Entry 8B9A (electron microscopy, 3.50 A resolution); this record covers chains 5 and Q of the 23 polymer chains in the assembly.

# Chain 5
Protein: Minichromosome maintenance protein 5
Organism: Saccharomyces cerevisiae
Notes: EC 3.6.4.12
Reference sequence: P29496 (MCM5_YEAST); residue numbers follow UniProt; this construct covers 1-775
Sequence (775 residues; each row starts with the number of its first residue):
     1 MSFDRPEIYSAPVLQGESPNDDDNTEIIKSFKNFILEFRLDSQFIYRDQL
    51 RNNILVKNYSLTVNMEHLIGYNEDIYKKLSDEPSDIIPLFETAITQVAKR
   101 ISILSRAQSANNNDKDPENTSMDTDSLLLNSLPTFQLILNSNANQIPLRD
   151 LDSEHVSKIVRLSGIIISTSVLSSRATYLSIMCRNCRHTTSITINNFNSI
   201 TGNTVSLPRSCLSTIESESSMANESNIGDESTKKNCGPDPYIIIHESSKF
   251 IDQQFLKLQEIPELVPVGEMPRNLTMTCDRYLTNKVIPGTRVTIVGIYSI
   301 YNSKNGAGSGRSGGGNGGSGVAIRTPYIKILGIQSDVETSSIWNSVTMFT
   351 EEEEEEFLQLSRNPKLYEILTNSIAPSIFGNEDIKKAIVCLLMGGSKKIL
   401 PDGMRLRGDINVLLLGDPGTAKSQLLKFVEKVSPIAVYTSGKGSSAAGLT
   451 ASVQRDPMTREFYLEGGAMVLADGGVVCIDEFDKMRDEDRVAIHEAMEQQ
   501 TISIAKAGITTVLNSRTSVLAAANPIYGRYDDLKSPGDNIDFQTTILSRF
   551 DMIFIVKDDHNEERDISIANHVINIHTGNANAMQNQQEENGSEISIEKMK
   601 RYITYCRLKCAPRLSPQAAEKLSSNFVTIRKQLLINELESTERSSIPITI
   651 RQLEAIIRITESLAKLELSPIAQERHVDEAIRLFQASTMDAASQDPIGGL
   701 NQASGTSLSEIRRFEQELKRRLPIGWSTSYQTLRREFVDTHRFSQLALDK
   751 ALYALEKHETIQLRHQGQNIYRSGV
Unresolved in the structure: 1-20, 105-130, 199-204, 214-234, 304-319, 336-347, 416-420, 456-459, 525-543, 578-592, 637-646, 688-775
Bound ions: Zn2+: Cys186, Leu212, Ser213, Cys236; Mg2+: Glu498 (together with AMP-PNP)
Small-molecule neighbours: AMP-PNP (ANP; phosphoaminophosphonic acid-adenylate ester): Glu498, Arg549, Ile650, Arg651, Glu654
UniProt features mapped onto this chain:
  - motif: Ser548 to Asp551 (Arginine finger)
  - binding site (ATP): Gly416 to Ser423
  - mutagenesis: Lys422 (K422A: Loss of MCM2-7 complex helicase activity)

# Chain Q
Molecule: Leading strand DNA
Sequence (84 nucleotides; numbered 2 to 85; the number before each row is that of its first residue):
     2 TAGAGTAGGAAGTGAGGTAAGTGATTAGAGAATTGGAGAGTGTGTTTTTT
    52 TTTTTTTTTTTTTTTTTTTTTTTTTTTTTTTTTT
Unresolved in the structure: 2-25, 49-52, 65-85

# Interface between chain 5 and chain Q
Residue-residue contacts (10; chain 5 residue first):
  Ser452(5) with DT63(Q), phosphate contact
  Val453(5) with DT62(Q), phosphate contact; DT63(Q), hydrogen bond to the phosphate
  Arg455(5) with DT60(Q), hydrogen bond to the base; DT61(Q), base contact
  Glu488(5) with DT63(Q), phosphate contact
  Lys506(5) with DT62(Q), phosphate contact; DT63(Q), salt bridge to the phosphate
  Ala507(5) with DT61(Q), phosphate contact; DT62(Q), hydrogen bond to the phosphate
Also at the interface, not in a pair above, chain 5 (8 interface residues in all): Phe462, Arg486
Also at the interface, not in a pair above, chain Q (5 interface residues in all): DT64

# In short
8 residues of chain 5 face 5 of chain Q across their interface, with 3 hydrogen bonds and 1 salt bridge. Among
the polar pairs are Arg455(5)-DT60(Q), Val453(5)-DT63(Q) and Ala507(5)-DT62(Q). Chain 5 binds AMP-PNP.
Here chain 5 is Minichromosome maintenance protein 5 (Saccharomyces cerevisiae) and chain Q is Leading strand
DNA. Entry 8B9A (S. cerevisiae replisome + Ctf4, bound by pol alpha primase. Complex engaged with a fork DNA
...) was determined by electron microscopy (same publication as 8B9B and 8B9C).
